Entry 8GPG (electron microscopy, 4.10 A resolution (low resolution: residue-level contacts below are approximate; hydrogen-bond / salt-bridge calls are withheld)); this record covers chains X and Z of the 9 polymer chains in the assembly.

# Chain X (and Z)
Name: HIV-1 Env X18 UFO
From: Human immunodeficiency virus 1
Notes: chain Z of this document is another copy of the same molecule, construct and numbering; everything in this record applies to it too
Chain sequence (622 residues; row label = number of the first residue in the row; note: 66 numbers in that range are skipped by the numbering (no residue carries them; nothing is unmodelled there); a row labelled like 306A-306Z holds insertion residues (306A, then the next letters in order)):
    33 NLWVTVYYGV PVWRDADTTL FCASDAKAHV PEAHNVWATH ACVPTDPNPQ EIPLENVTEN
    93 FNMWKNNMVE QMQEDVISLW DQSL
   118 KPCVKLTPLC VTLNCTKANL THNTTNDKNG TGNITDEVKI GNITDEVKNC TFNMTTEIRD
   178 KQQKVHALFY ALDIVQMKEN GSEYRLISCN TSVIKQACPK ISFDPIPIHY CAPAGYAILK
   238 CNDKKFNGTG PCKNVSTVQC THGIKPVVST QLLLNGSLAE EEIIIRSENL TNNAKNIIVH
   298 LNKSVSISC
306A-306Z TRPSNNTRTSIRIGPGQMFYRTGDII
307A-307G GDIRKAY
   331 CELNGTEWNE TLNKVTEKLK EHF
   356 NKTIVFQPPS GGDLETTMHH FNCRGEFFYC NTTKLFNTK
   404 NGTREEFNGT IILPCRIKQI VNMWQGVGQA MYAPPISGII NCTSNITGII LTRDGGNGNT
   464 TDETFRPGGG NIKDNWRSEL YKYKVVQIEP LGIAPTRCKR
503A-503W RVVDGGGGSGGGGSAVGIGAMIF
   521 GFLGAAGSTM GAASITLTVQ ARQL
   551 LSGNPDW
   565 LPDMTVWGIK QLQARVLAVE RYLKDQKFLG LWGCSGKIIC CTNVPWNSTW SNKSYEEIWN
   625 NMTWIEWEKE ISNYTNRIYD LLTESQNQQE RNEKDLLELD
Not modelled in the structure: 58-72, 118-218, 306A-306Z, 307A-307G, 404-408, 421-439, 459-463, 503A-503W, 551-556, 654-664
Disulfide bonds: Cys-54/Cys-74, Cys-228/Cys-257, Cys-238/Cys-249, Cys-306/Cys-331, Cys-378/Cys-445, Cys-385/Cys-418, Cys-501/Cys-605, Cys-598/Cys-604
Glycans and other covalent adducts: glycan linked to Asn-88; N-acetylglucosamine (NAG) linked to Asn-244, Asn-251, Asn-272, Asn-339, Asn-386, Asn-444, Asn-448, Asn-611, Asn-625
From the paper describing this entry:
  - conformationally variable residues (domain motion, order/disorder transition): Lys-421 to Ile-439, Gly-459 to Thr-463, Thr-499
  - mutagenesis - N88A: unchanged binding to F6

# Chain X / chain Z interface
Pairs across the interface (14):
  Val-539(X) / Leu-595(Z)
  Ala-541(X) / Lys-591(Z)
  Arg-542(X) / Lys-591(Z)
  Gln-543(X) / Glu-584(Z)
  Gln-543(X) / Lys-588(Z)
  Trp-571(X) / Gln-577(Z)
  Ile-573(X) / Ile-573(Z)
  Leu-576(X) / Leu-576(Z)
  Leu-576(X) / Val-580(Z)
  Arg-579(X) / Glu-584(Z)
  Val-580(X) / Val-580(Z)
  Val-583(X) / Leu-587(Z)
  Leu-587(X) / Leu-587(Z)
  Gly-600(X) / Leu-595(Z)
Other interface residues (no listed pair), chain X (15 interface residues in all): Met-568, Thr-569, Tyr-586
Other interface residues (no listed pair), chain Z (11 interface residues in all): Asp-49, Asn-99

# Overview
Chain X and chain Z form an interface of 15 and 11 residues respectively. Covalently linked
N-acetylglucosamine: at Asn-244(X), Asn-251(X), Asn-272(X), Asn-339(X), Asn-386(X) and Asn-444(X) and 3 more.
The paper reports that N88A of chain X leaves binding to F6 unchanged; conformational variability at
Lys-421(X), Gly-459(X) and Thr-499(X).
Chain X and chain Z are both HIV-1 Env X18 UFO (Human immunodeficiency virus 1); the structure, HIV-1 Env X18
UFO in complex with F6 Fab, was determined by electron microscopy together with 8GP5, 8GPI, 8GPJ and 8GPK from
the same study.
